Entry 7LRY (X-ray diffraction, 2.45 A resolution); this record covers chains A and B of the 3 polymer chains in the assembly.

# Chain A
Protein: Reverse transcriptase p66
Source organism: Human immunodeficiency virus type 1
Notes: EC 2.7.7.49, 2.7.7.7, 3.1.26.13
UniProt: P03366 (POL_HV1B1); residues 1-555 here correspond to UniProt positions 600-1154 (UniProt number = residue number + 599)
Amino-acid sequence (555 residues; numbered 1 to 555; the number before each row is that of its first residue):
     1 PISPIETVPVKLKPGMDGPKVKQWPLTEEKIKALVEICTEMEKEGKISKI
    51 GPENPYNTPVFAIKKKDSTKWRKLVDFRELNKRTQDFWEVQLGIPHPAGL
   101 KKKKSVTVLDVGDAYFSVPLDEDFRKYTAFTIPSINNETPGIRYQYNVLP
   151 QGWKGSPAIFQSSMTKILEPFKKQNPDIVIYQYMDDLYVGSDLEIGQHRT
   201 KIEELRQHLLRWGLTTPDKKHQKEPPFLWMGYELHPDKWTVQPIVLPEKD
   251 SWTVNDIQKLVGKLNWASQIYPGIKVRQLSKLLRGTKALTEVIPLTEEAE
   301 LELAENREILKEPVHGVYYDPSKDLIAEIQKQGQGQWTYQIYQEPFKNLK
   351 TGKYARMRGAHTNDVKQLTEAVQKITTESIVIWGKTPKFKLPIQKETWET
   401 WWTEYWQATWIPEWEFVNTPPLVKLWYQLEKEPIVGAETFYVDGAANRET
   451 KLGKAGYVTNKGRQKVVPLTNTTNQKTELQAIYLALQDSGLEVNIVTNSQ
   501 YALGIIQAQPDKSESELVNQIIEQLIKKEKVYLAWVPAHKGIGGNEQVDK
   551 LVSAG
Not modelled in the structure: 554-555
Differences from the reference sequence: engineered mutation Ser280 (Cys879 in P03366), Asn498 (Asp1097 in P03366)
Metal / ion sites: Ca2+: Asp110, Val111, Asp185 (together with 1RY)
Residues lining bound ligands: 1RY ([[(2R,5S)-5-(4-azanyl-5-fluoranyl-2-oxidanylidene-pyrimidin-1-yl)-1,3-oxathiolan-2-yl]methoxy-oxidanyl-phosphoryl] phosphono hydrogen phosphate): Lys65, Arg72, Asp110, Val111, Gly112, Asp113, Ala114, Tyr115, Gln151, Met184, Asp185, Lys220
Curated features (UniProtKB/Swiss-Prot):
  - region: Phe227 to His235 (RT 'primer grip')
  - motif: Trp398 to Trp414 (Tryptophan repeat motif)
  - binding site (Mg(2+)): Asp110, Asp185, Asp186, Asp443, Glu478, Asp549
  - site: Trp401 (Essential for RT p66/p51 heterodimerization), Trp414 (Essential for RT p66/p51 heterodimerization), Phe440, Tyr441 (Cleavage)
Reported in the primary citation:
  - binding site for 1RY: Lys65, Arg72
  - catalytic residues: Asp185 (citing earlier work)

# Chain B
Protein: Reverse transcriptase p51
Source organism: Human immunodeficiency virus type 1
UniProt: P03366 (POL_HV1B1); residues 1-428 here correspond to UniProt positions 600-1027 (UniProt number = residue number + 599)
Amino-acid sequence (429 residues; each row starts with the number of its first residue; numbering starts at 0):
     0 GPISPIETVPVKLKPGMDGPKVKQWPLTEEKIKALVEICTEMEKEGKISK
    50 IGPENPYNTPVFAIKKKDSTKWRKLVDFRELNKRTQDFWEVQLGIPHPAG
   100 LKKKKSVTVLDVGDAYFSVPLDEDFRKYTAFTIPSINNETPGIRYQYNVL
   150 PQGWKGSPAIFQSSMTKILEPFKKQNPDIVIYQYMDDLYVGSDLEIGQHR
   200 TKIEELRQHLLRWGLTTPDKKHQKEPPFLWMGYELHPDKWTVQPIVLPEK
   250 DSWTVNDIQKLVGKLNWASQIYPGIKVRQLSKLLRGTKALTEVIPLTEEA
   300 ELELAENREILKEPVHGVYYDPSKDLIAEIQKQGQGQWTYQIYQEPFKNL
   350 KTGKYARMRGAHTNDVKQLTEAVQKITTESIVIWGKTPKFKLPIQKETWE
   400 TWWTEYWQATWIPEWEFVNTPPLVKLWYQ
Not modelled in the structure: 0-3, 216-225
Differences from the reference sequence: expression tag (0); engineered mutation Ser280 (Cys879 in P03366)
Curated features (UniProtKB/Swiss-Prot):
  - region: Phe227 to His235 (RT 'primer grip')
  - motif: Trp398 to Trp414 (Tryptophan repeat motif)
  - binding site (Mg(2+)): Asp110, Asp185, Asp186
  - site (Essential for RT p66/p51 heterodimerization): Trp401, Trp414

# How chain A and chain B interact
Residue-residue contacts - 124 pairs, chain A then chain B:
  Val8(A) with Glu53(B)
  Pro9(A) with Glu53(B)
  Gln85(A) with Glu53(B), hydrogen bond (side chain-backbone)
  Asp86(A) with Lys20(B), salt bridge; Pro55(B)
  Phe87(A) with Pro52(B); Glu53(B)
  Trp88(A) with Lys20(B); Val21(B); Lys22(B); Pro52(B), hydrogen bond (backbone-backbone); Asn54(B); Pro55(B); Asn57(B); Thr131(B); Arg143(B)
  Val90(A) with Pro140(B); Gly141(B), hydrogen bond (backbone-backbone); Arg143(B)
  Leu92(A) with Pro133(B), hydrophobic; Asn137(B)
  Gly93(A) with Asn137(B), hydrogen bond (backbone-side chain)
  Pro95(A) with Asn136(B); Asn137(B)
  His96(A) with Asn136(B), hydrogen bond (backbone-side chain)
  Gly99(A) with Asn136(B)
  Leu100(A) with Asn136(B)
  Ala158(A) with Pro52(B)
  Gln161(A) with Pro140(B)
  Ser162(A) with Pro52(B)
  Thr165(A) with Pro140(B); Ile142(B)
  Lys172(A) with Glu138(B), salt bridge; Thr139(B), hydrogen bond
  Val179(A) with Glu138(B)
  Ile180(A) with Glu138(B)
  Tyr181(A) with Asn136(B), hydrogen bond; Glu138(B)
  Gln182(A) with Glu138(B), hydrogen bond (backbone-backbone); Pro140(B)
  Arg358(A) with Gln394(B); Glu396(B), salt bridge
  Gln373(A) with Glu396(B); Thr397(B), hydrogen bond; Thr400(B)
  Thr376(A) with Thr400(B); Trp401(B)
  Ile380(A) with Leu26(B); Thr27(B)
  Val381(A) with Pro25(B), hydrophobic; Ile135(B); Asn136(B), hydrogen bond (backbone-backbone); Asn137(B)
  Ile382(A) with Ile135(B); Asn136(B)
  Trp383(A) with Ile135(B)
  Gly384(A) with Thr27(B); Glu28(B), hydrogen bond (backbone-backbone)
  Trp402(A) with Lys331(B), hydrogen bond (backbone-side chain); His361(B); Thr362(B); Asp364(B)
  Tyr405(A) with Lys331(B), hydrogen bond (backbone-side chain)
  Trp406(A) with Lys331(B); Asn418(B), hydrogen bond; Thr419(B); Pro420(B), hydrophobic; Pro421(B)
  Gln407(A) with Lys331(B), hydrogen bond (backbone-side chain); Pro392(B); Ile393(B); Gln394(B), hydrogen bond; Val417(B), hydrogen bond (side chain-backbone); Asn418(B)
  Ala408(A) with Asp364(B); Pro392(B), hydrogen bond (backbone-backbone); Ile393(B)
  Thr409(A) with Asp364(B), hydrogen bond (backbone-side chain)
  Trp410(A) with Thr362(B), hydrogen bond (side chain-backbone); Asn363(B); Trp401(B), hydrophobic; Tyr405(B)
  Pro412(A) with Trp401(B), hydrophobic
  Pro433(A) with Asn255(B); Leu289(B), hydrophobic; Thr290(B)
  Ile434(A) with Thr290(B)
  Val435(A) with Thr290(B)
  Thr439(A) with Ala288(B); Leu289(B), hydrogen bond (side chain-backbone)
  Tyr441(A) with Gln258(B), hydrogen bond; Thr286(B); Lys287(B), hydrogen bond (side chain-backbone)
  Val458(A) with Thr286(B)
  Thr459(A) with Thr286(B)
  Asn460(A) with Thr286(B); Lys287(B); Ala288(B)
  Asn494(A) with Leu289(B)
  Val496(A) with Gln258(B); Leu289(B), hydrophobic
  Gln500(A) with Leu422(B)
  Gly504(A) with Pro420(B)
  Gln507(A) with Leu422(B)
  Tyr532(A) with Asn255(B), hydrogen bond; Lys259(B), hydrogen bond; Leu289(B), hydrophobic
  Ala534(A) with Lys259(B)
  Trp535(A) with Val423(B), hydrophobic
  Val536(A) with Gln258(B)
  Pro537(A) with Gly262(B); Asn265(B)
  Lys540(A) with Asn265(B), hydrogen bond; Ser280(B), hydrogen bond (backbone-side chain)
  Gly541(A) with Ser280(B); Leu283(B)
  Ile542(A) with Leu283(B)
  Gly543(A) with Leu283(B), hydrogen bond (backbone-backbone); Arg284(B); Gly285(B)
  Gly544(A) with Gly285(B), hydrogen bond (backbone-backbone); Thr286(B)
  Gln547(A) with Arg284(B), hydrogen bond (side chain-backbone); Thr286(B)
Other interface residues (no listed pair), chain A (71 interface residues in all): Ile94, Ile159, Lys166, Glu169, Thr377, Thr386, Thr403, Gly436, Leu503
Other interface residues (no listed pair), chain B (67 interface residues in all): Lys49, Ile50, Gly51, Tyr56, Val254, Val261, Val276, Trp337, Val365, Leu368

# Overview
Chain A and chain B form an interface of 71 and 67 residues respectively, with 30 hydrogen bonds and 3 salt
bridges. Polar contacts include Asp86(A)-Lys20(B), Lys172(A)-Glu138(B) and Arg358(A)-Glu396(B). Chain A binds
compound 1RY. From the paper: the catalytic residue Asp185(A); a binding site for 1RY at Lys65(A) and
Arg72(A).
Chain A is Reverse transcriptase p66 and chain B is Reverse transcriptase p51, both from Human
immunodeficiency virus type 1; the structure, Structure of HIV-1 Reverse Transcriptase in complex with DNA,
(-)FTC-TP, and CA(2+) ion, was determined by X-ray diffraction together with 7LRI, 7LRM, 7LRX and 7LSK from
the same study.
